PDB entry 8BBY | X-ray diffraction, 2.90 A resolution | chains A and B

Chain A:
Name: S-layer protein
Source organism: Clostridioides difficile R20291
Notes: engineered mutation(s): 249_253insCTTAG in FM2.5 mutant
Reference sequence: B3GV24 (B3GV24_CLODI); the construct has insertions or renumbered stretches relative to UniProt, so the offset changes along the chain: 1-66 = UniProt 25-90; 69-320 = UniProt 91-342
Amino-acid sequence (320 residues; each row starts with the number of its first residue):
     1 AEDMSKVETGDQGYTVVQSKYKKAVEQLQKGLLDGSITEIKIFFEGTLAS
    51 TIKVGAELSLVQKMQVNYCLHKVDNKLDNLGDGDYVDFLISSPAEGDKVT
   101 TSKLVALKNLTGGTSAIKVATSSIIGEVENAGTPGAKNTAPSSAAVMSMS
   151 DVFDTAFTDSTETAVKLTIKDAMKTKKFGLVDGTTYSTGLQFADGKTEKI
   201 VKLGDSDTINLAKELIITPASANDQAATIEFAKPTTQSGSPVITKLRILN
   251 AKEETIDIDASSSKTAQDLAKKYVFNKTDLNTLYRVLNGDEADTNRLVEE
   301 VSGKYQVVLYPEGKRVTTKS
Not modelled in the structure: 1-3, 36-38, 53-67, 91-242, 317-320
Sequence notes: conflict Leu60 (Ala84 in B3GV24), Val61 (Glu85 in B3GV24), Gln62 (Asp86 in B3GV24), Lys63 (Ala87 in B3GV24), Met64 (Ser88 in B3GV24), Gln65 (Lys89 in B3GV24), Val66 (Leu90 in B3GV24), Cys69 (Leu91 in B3GV24), Leu70 (Phe92 in B3GV24), His71 (Thr93 in B3GV24), Lys72 (Gln94 in B3GV24); insertion (67-68)

Chain B:
Name: S-layer protein
Source organism: Clostridioides difficile R20291
Reference sequence: Q9AEM3 (Q9AEM3_CLODI); residues 1-416 here correspond to UniProt positions 341-756 (UniProt number = residue number + 340)
Amino-acid sequence (416 residues; row label = number of the first residue in the row):
     1 AAKASIADENSPVKLTLKSDKKKDLKDYVDDLRTYNNGYSNAIEVAGEDR
    51 IETAIALSQKYYNSDDENAIFRDSVDNVVLVGGNAIVDGLVASPLASEKK
   101 APLLLTSKDKLDSSVKAEIKRVMNIKSTTGINTSKKVYLAGGVNSISKEV
   151 ENELKDMGLKVTRLAGDDRYETSLKIADEVGLDNDKAFVVGGTGLADAMS
   201 IAPVASQLRNANGKMDLADGDATPIVVVDGKAKTINDDVKDFLDDSQVDI
   251 IGGENSVSKDVENAIDDATGKSPDRYSGDDRQATNAKVIKESSYYQDNLN
   301 NDKKVVNFFVAKDGSTKEDQLVDALAAAPVAANFGVTLNSDGKPVDKDGK
   351 VLTGSDNDKNKLVSPAPIVLATDSLSSDQSVSISKVLDKDNGENLVQVGK
   401 GIATSVINKLKDLLSM
Ion coordination: Na+: Glu98, Val180, Asp183, Asp221

Interface between chain A and chain B:
Residue-residue contacts (116):
  Glu8(A) - Ile6(B)
  Glu8(A) - Glu9(B)
  Thr9(A) - Ile6(B)
  Thr9(A) - Ala7(B)  hydrogen bond (side chain-backbone)
  Thr9(A) - Asp8(B)  hydrogen bond
  Gly10(A) - Ser5(B)  hydrogen bond (backbone-side chain)
  Gly10(A) - Ile6(B)  hydrogen bond (backbone-backbone)
  Asp11(A) - Ala4(B)
  Asp11(A) - Ser5(B)
  Asp11(A) - Ile6(B)  hydrogen bond (backbone-backbone)
  Gln12(A) - Ala4(B)
  Gly13(A) - Ala2(B)
  Gly13(A) - Lys3(B)
  Gly13(A) - Ala4(B)  hydrogen bond (backbone-backbone)
  Gly13(A) - Ile6(B)
  Tyr14(A) - Ala1(B)
  Tyr14(A) - Ala2(B)
  Tyr14(A) - Lys3(B)
  Tyr14(A) - Ile6(B)
  Thr15(A) - Ile6(B)
  Thr15(A) - Ala7(B)  hydrogen bond (side chain-backbone)
  Val17(A) - Lys14(B)
  Tyr85(A) - Glu9(B)
  Arg247(A) - Ile6(B)
  Arg247(A) - Ala7(B)  hydrogen bond (side chain-backbone)
  Arg247(A) - Glu9(B)  salt bridge
  Leu249(A) - Ala7(B)  hydrophobic
  Leu249(A) - Asp8(B)
  Ala251(A) - Ser11(B)
  Ala251(A) - Pro12(B)
  Ala251(A) - Val13(B)
  Lys252(A) - Pro12(B)  hydrogen bond (backbone-backbone)
  Lys252(A) - Val13(B)
  Lys252(A) - Lys14(B)  hydrogen bond (backbone-backbone)
  Glu254(A) - Val13(B)
  Glu254(A) - Lys14(B)  hydrogen bond (backbone-backbone)
  Glu254(A) - Leu15(B)
  Glu254(A) - Thr16(B)  hydrogen bond (backbone-backbone)
  Thr255(A) - Thr16(B)
  Thr255(A) - Lys18(B)
  Ile256(A) - Thr16(B)  hydrogen bond (backbone-backbone)
  Ile256(A) - Leu17(B)  hydrophobic
  Ile256(A) - Lys18(B)
  Asp257(A) - Lys18(B)
  Ile258(A) - Lys18(B)
  Ile258(A) - Ser19(B)
  Ile258(A) - Leu25(B)  hydrophobic
  Ile258(A) - Tyr28(B)  hydrophobic
  Asp259(A) - Ser19(B)  hydrogen bond
  Asp259(A) - Asp20(B)  hydrogen bond (side chain-backbone)
  Asp259(A) - Asp24(B)
  Lys264(A) - Tyr28(B)  hydrogen bond (backbone-side chain)
  Thr265(A) - Tyr28(B)
  Ala266(A) - Tyr28(B)  hydrogen bond (backbone-side chain)
  Ala266(A) - Asp31(B)
  Ala266(A) - Leu32(B)
  Gln267(A) - Tyr35(B)
  Gln267(A) - Tyr39(B)
  Leu269(A) - Leu32(B)  hydrophobic
  Ala270(A) - Tyr35(B)
  Ala270(A) - Asn36(B)
  Lys271(A) - Tyr39(B)  hydrogen bond
  Tyr273(A) - Val13(B)  hydrophobic
  Tyr273(A) - Asn36(B)
  Val274(A) - Asn36(B)
  Val274(A) - Ser40(B)
  Phe275(A) - Leu32(B)  hydrophobic
  Phe275(A) - Asn36(B)  hydrogen bond (backbone-side chain)
  Lys277(A) - Asn37(B)  hydrogen bond
  Lys277(A) - Asn41(B)
  Asp279(A) - Ser5(B)  hydrogen bond
  Leu280(A) - Val29(B)
  Leu280(A) - Leu32(B)  hydrophobic
  Leu280(A) - Arg33(B)
  Asn281(A) - Arg33(B)  hydrogen bond
  Leu283(A) - Val29(B)  hydrophobic
  Tyr284(A) - Lys26(B)
  Tyr284(A) - Asp30(B)
  Tyr284(A) - Arg33(B)
  Leu287(A) - Lys23(B)
  Leu287(A) - Leu25(B)  hydrophobic
  Leu287(A) - Lys26(B)
  Asn288(A) - Lys23(B)
  Asn288(A) - Lys26(B)  hydrogen bond
  Asn295(A) - Lys3(B)
  Arg296(A) - Ala2(B)
  Glu299(A) - Ala1(B)
  Glu299(A) - Ala2(B)
  Lys304(A) - Ser19(B)
  Lys304(A) - Asp20(B)
  Tyr305(A) - Leu17(B)
  Tyr305(A) - Lys18(B)
  Tyr305(A) - Ser19(B)  hydrogen bond (backbone-backbone)
  Tyr305(A) - Asp20(B)
  Tyr305(A) - Lys22(B)
  Tyr305(A) - Leu25(B)
  Gln306(A) - Leu17(B)
  Val307(A) - Thr16(B)
  Val307(A) - Leu17(B)  hydrogen bond (backbone-backbone)
  Val308(A) - Leu15(B)
  Val308(A) - Thr16(B)
  Leu309(A) - Lys14(B)
  Leu309(A) - Leu15(B)  hydrogen bond (backbone-backbone)
  Leu309(A) - Leu17(B)  hydrophobic
  Tyr310(A) - Ala7(B)  hydrophobic
  Tyr310(A) - Ser11(B)
  Tyr310(A) - Val13(B)
  Tyr310(A) - Lys14(B)
  Pro311(A) - Ser11(B)  hydrogen bond (backbone-side chain)
  Pro311(A) - Val13(B)
  Pro311(A) - Leu15(B)  hydrophobic
  Gly313(A) - Pro12(B)
  Lys314(A) - Pro12(B)
  Arg315(A) - Asn36(B)  hydrogen bond
  Arg315(A) - Tyr39(B)
  Arg315(A) - Ser40(B)  hydrogen bond
Other interface residues (no listed pair), chain A (60 interface residues in all): Val7, Asp82, Gly83, Ile243, Glu253, Leu297, Gly303, Glu312
Other interface residues (no listed pair), chain B (38 interface residues in all): Asn10, Lys21

Overview:
60 residues of chain A face 38 of chain B across their interface, with 29 hydrogen bonds and 1 salt bridge.
Polar contacts include Arg247(A)-Glu9(B), Thr9(A)-Ala7(B) and Thr9(A)-Asp8(B). The Na+ site is built by
Glu98(B), Val180(B), Asp183(B) and Asp221(B).
Here chain A is S-layer protein and chain B is S-layer protein, both from Clostridioides difficile R20291.
Entry 8BBY (VarB H/L (SLPL/SLPH) complex from C. difficile SlpA (R20291 strain)) was determined by X-ray
diffraction.
